PDB entry 8E9I | electron microscopy, 2.80 A resolution | chains B and I of the 15 polymer chains in the assembly

Chain B:
Name: NADH-quinone oxidoreductase subunit B
Organism: Mycolicibacterium smegmatis MC2 155
Notes: EC 7.1.1.-
UniProtKB: A0QU35 (NUOB_MYCS2); residues 1-184 here = UniProt positions 1-184
Amino-acid sequence (184 residues; row label = number of the first residue in the row):
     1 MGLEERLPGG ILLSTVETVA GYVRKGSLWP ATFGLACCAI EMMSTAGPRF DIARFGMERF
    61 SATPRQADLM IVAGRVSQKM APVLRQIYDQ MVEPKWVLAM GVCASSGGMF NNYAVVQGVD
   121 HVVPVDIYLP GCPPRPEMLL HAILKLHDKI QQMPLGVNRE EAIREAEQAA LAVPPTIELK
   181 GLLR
Unresolved in the structure: 1
Bound ions: 4Fe-4S cluster Fe: C37, C38, C103, C132
Small-molecule neighbours:
  - menaquinone-9 (MQ9): W29, E58, R59
  - 4Fe-4S cluster (SF4): A36, C37, C38, G74, R75, G101, V102, C103, F110, G131, C132, P133
Swiss-Prot annotation at these positions:
  - binding site ([4Fe-4S] cluster): C37, C38, C103, C132
Reported in the primary citation:
  - binding site for menaquinone-9: E58

Chain I:
Name: NADH-quinone oxidoreductase subunit I
Organism: Mycolicibacterium smegmatis MC2 155
Notes: EC 7.1.1.-
UniProtKB: A0QU28 (NUOI_MYCS2); residue numbers follow UniProt; this construct covers 1-180
Amino-acid sequence (180 residues; each row starts with the number of its first residue):
     1 MPKFLDALAG FAVTLGSMFK KPITEGYPEK PGPVAPRYHG RHQLNRYPDG LEKCIGCELC
    61 AWACPADAIY VEGADNTADE RYSPGERYGR VYQINYLRCI GCGLCIEACP TRALTMTTEY
   121 EMADDNRADL IWGKDKLLAP LQEGMQAPPH DMAPGKTDDD YYLGNVTPIT PVPSGTEDAR
Unresolved in the structure: 1-2, 169-180
Bound ions: 4Fe-4S cluster Fe site 1: H42, C64, C99, C102, C105; 4Fe-4S cluster Fe site 2: C54, C57, C60, C109
Small-molecule neighbours:
  - 4Fe-4S cluster (SF4), molecule 1: H42, C64, A66, A68, I69, I94, C99, I100, G101, C102, G103, L104, C105, M116
  - 4Fe-4S cluster (SF4), molecule 2: L44, C54, I55, G56, C57, E58, L59, C60, V71, Y92, C109, P110, T111, A113, L114
Swiss-Prot annotation at these positions:
  - binding site ([4Fe-4S] cluster): C54, C57, C60, C64, C99, C102, C105, C109

Interface between chain B and chain I:
Contacting residue pairs (60):
  P48(B) - I23(I)
  P48(B) - T24(I)
  R49(B) - I23(I)
  R49(B) - T24(I)
  R49(B) - E25(I)  hydrogen bond (backbone-backbone)
  F50(B) - T24(I)
  D51(B) - T24(I)
  R54(B) - E25(I)
  R54(B) - Y27(I)  hydrogen bond (side chain-backbone)
  V102(B) - Y96(I)
  V102(B) - L97(I)
  V102(B) - C99(I)
  V102(B) - I100(I)  hydrophobic
  S105(B) - L97(I)
  S105(B) - R127(I)  hydrogen bond (backbone-side chain)
  S106(B) - L97(I)  hydrogen bond (side chain-backbone)
  S106(B) - R98(I)  hydrogen bond (backbone-side chain)
  G107(B) - R98(I)
  G108(B) - L97(I)
  G108(B) - R98(I)  hydrogen bond (backbone-side chain)
  M109(B) - P65(I)  hydrophobic
  M109(B) - A66(I)  hydrophobic
  M109(B) - I100(I)  hydrophobic
  N111(B) - R98(I)
  Q117(B) - R98(I)  hydrogen bond
  D120(B) - R127(I)
  D126(B) - D125(I)
  I127(B) - D124(I)
  I127(B) - D125(I)
  Y128(B) - A123(I)
  Y128(B) - D124(I)  hydrogen bond (backbone-backbone)
  Y128(B) - D125(I)
  Y128(B) - N126(I)
  Y128(B) - R127(I)
  Y128(B) - L130(I)  hydrophobic
  L129(B) - M122(I)
  P130(B) - Y96(I)
  P130(B) - L97(I)  hydrophobic
  P130(B) - M122(I)
  P130(B) - L130(I)  hydrophobic
  C132(B) - I100(I)  hydrophobic
  R135(B) - V34(I)
  R135(B) - Y38(I)
  R135(B) - Y120(I)
  E137(B) - Y27(I)
  E137(B) - Y120(I)
  M138(B) - Y120(I)
  L140(B) - Y27(I)  hydrophobic
  H141(B) - Y27(I)  hydrogen bond
  H141(B) - E121(I)  salt bridge
  H141(B) - M122(I)
  A142(B) - A123(I)  hydrophobic
  L144(B) - P28(I)  hydrophobic
  K145(B) - A123(I)
  T176(B) - A128(I)
  L182(B) - R90(I)  hydrogen bond (backbone-side chain)
  L182(B) - V91(I)
  L183(B) - Y70(I)  hydrophobic
  L183(B) - E72(I)
  L183(B) - V91(I)
Interface residues without a listed pair, chain B (35 interface residues in all): F55, G118, G131, R184
Interface residues without a listed pair, chain I (29 interface residues in all): G26

In short:
35 residues of chain B and 29 residues of chain I are in contact, with 10 hydrogen bonds and 1 salt bridge.
Polar contacts include H141(B)-E121(I), R54(B)-Y27(I) and S105(B)-R127(I). Ligands of chain B: 4Fe-4S cluster
and menaquinone-9. Chain I binds 4Fe-4S cluster. The paper reports a binding site for menaquinone-9 at E58(B).
Here chain B is NADH-quinone oxidoreductase subunit B and chain I is NADH-quinone oxidoreductase subunit I,
both from Mycolicibacterium smegmatis MC2 155. Entry 8E9I (Mycobacterial respiratory complex I, semi-inserted
quinone) was determined by electron microscopy (same publication as 8E9G and 8E9H).
